Entry 1RUJ (X-ray diffraction, 3.00 A resolution); this record covers chains 2 and 4 of the 4 polymer chains in the assembly.

== Chain 2 ==
Molecule: Rhinovirus 14
From: Human rhinovirus 14
Notes: engineered mutation(s): S(1)223G
UniProt: P03303 (POLG_HRV14); residues 1-262 here correspond to UniProt positions 69-330 (UniProt number = residue number + 68)
Sequence (262 residues; numbered 1 to 262; the number before each row is that of its first residue):
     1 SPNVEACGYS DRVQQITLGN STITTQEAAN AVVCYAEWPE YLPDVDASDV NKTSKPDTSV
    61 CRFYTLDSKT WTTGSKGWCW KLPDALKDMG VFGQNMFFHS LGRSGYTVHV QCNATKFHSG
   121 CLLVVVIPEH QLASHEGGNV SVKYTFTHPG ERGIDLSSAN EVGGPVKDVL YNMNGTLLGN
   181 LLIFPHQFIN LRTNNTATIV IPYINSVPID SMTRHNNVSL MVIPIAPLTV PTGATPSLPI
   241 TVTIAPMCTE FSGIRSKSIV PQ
Not modelled in the structure: 1-7
Differences from the reference sequence: conflict Leu170 (Ile239 in P03303)

== Chain 4 ==
Molecule: Rhinovirus 14
From: Human rhinovirus 14
Notes: engineered mutation(s): S(1)223G
UniProt: P03303 (POLG_HRV14); numbering as in UniProt (aligned over 1-68)
Sequence (68 residues; each row starts with the number of its first residue):
     1 GAQVSTQKSG SHENQNILTN GSNQTFTVIN YYKDAASTSS AGQSLSMDPS KFTEPVKDLM
    61 LKGAPALN
Not modelled in the structure: 1-28

== Chain 2 / chain 4 interface ==
Contacting residue pairs (22):
  Ser10(2) with Asn68(4), hydrogen bond (side chain-backbone)
  Asp11(2) with Asp58(4); Ala66(4); Asn68(4), hydrogen bond (backbone-side chain)
  Arg12(2) with Leu67(4); Asn68(4), hydrogen bond (side chain-backbone)
  Gln14(2) with Asp58(4)
  Ala29(2) with Leu67(4), hydrophobic
  Asn30(2) with Val56(4); Lys57(4), hydrogen bond (side chain-backbone); Asp58(4), hydrogen bond (side chain-backbone); Met60(4)
  Ala31(2) with Pro55(4); Val56(4); Lys57(4), hydrogen bond (backbone-backbone)
  Val32(2) with Pro55(4)
  Val33(2) with Pro55(4), hydrogen bond (backbone-backbone); Lys57(4)
  Tyr35(2) with Lys51(4); Phe52(4), hydrophobic
  Trp38(2) with Lys57(4)
  Thr193(2) with Leu67(4)
Also at the interface, not in a pair above, chain 2 (15 interface residues in all): Tyr9, Ala28, Ala36

== Summary ==
The interface between chain 2 and chain 4 involves 15 residues on one side and 10 on the other, with 7
hydrogen bonds. Polar pairs include Ser10(2)-Asn68(4), Asp11(2)-Asn68(4) and Arg12(2)-Asn68(4).
Here chain 2 is Rhinovirus 14 and chain 4 is Rhinovirus 14, both from Human rhinovirus 14. Entry 1RUJ
(Rhinovirus 14 mutant with ser 1 223 replaced by gly (S1223G)) was determined by X-ray diffraction together
with 1RUC, 1RUD, 1RUE, 1RUF, 1RUG, 1RUH and 1RUI from the same study.
